Entry 8Y72 (electron microscopy, 2.65 A resolution); this record covers chains A and E of the 6 polymer chains in the assembly.

== Chain A ==
Molecule: Guanine nucleotide-binding protein G(i) subunit alpha-1
Organism: Homo sapiens
UniProtKB: P63096 (GNAI1_HUMAN); residue numbers follow UniProt; this construct covers 1-354
Chain sequence (354 residues; numbered 1 to 354; the number before each row is that of its first residue):
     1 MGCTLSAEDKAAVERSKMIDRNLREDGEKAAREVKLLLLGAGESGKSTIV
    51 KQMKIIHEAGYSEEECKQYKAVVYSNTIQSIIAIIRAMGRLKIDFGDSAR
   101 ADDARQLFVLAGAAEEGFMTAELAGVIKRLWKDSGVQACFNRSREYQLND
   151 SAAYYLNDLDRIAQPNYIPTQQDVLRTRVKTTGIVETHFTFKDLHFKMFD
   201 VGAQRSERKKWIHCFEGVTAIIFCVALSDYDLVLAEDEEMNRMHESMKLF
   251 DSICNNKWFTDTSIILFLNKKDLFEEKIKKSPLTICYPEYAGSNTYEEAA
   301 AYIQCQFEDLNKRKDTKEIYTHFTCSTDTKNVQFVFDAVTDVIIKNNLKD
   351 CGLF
Disordered / not traced: 1-3, 56-181
Differences from the reference sequence: engineered mutation Ala203 (Gly in P63096), Ser326 (Ala in P63096)
Curated features (UniProtKB/Swiss-Prot):
  - region: Lys35 to Thr48 (G1 motif), Asp173 to Thr181 (G2 motif), Phe196 to Gly202, Gln204, Arg205 (G3 motif), Ile265 to Asp272 (G4 motif), Thr324, Cys325, Thr327 to Thr329 (G5 motif)
  - binding site (GTP): Glu43 to Thr48, Ser151, Leu175 to Thr181, Asp200 to Gly202, Gln204, Asn269 to Asp272
  - binding site (Mg(2+)): Ser47, Thr181
  - modified residue: Arg178 (ADP-ribosylarginine), Gln204 (Deamidated glutamine), Cys351 (ADP-ribosylcysteine)
  - lipidation: Gly2 (N-myristoyl glycine), Cys3 (S-palmitoyl cysteine)
  - natural variant: Gly40 (G40C: In NEDHISB; G40R: In NEDHISB), Gly45 (G45D: In NEDHISB), Thr48 (T48I: In NEDHISB; T48K: In NEDHISB), Gln52 (Q52P: In NEDHISB), Ser75 (deletion: In NEDHISB; uncertain significance), Gln172 (deletion: In NEDHISB), Asp173 (D173V: In NEDHISB), Glu186 to Phe189 (deletion: In NEDHISB; uncertain significance), Cys224 (C224Y: In NEDHISB), Lys270 (K270N: In NEDHISB; K270R: In NEDHISB), Asp272 (D272G: In NEDHISB), Val332 (V332E: In NEDHISB; uncertain significance)
  - mutagenesis: Gly42 (G42R: Abolishes switch to an activated conformation and dissociation from beta and gamma subunits upon GTP binding. Abolishes interaction with RGS family members), Glu116 (E116L: Enhances interaction (inactive GDP-bound) with RGS14), Gln147 (Q147L: Enhances interaction (inactive GDP-bound) with RGS14), Glu245 (E245L: Enhances interaction (inactive GDP-bound) with RGS14)

== Chain E ==
Molecule: scFv16
Organism: synthetic construct
Notes: antibody fragment or engineered binder
Chain sequence (248 residues; row label = number of the first residue in the row):
     1 MVQLVESGGGLVQPGGSRKLSCSASGFAFSSFGMHWVRQAPEKGLEWVAY
    51 ISSGSGTIYYADTVKGRFTISRDDPKNTLFLQMTSLRSEDTAMYYCVRSI
   101 YYYGSSPFDFWGQGTTLTVSAGGGGSGGGGSGGGGSADIVMTQATSSVPV
   151 TPGESVSISCRSSKSLLHSNGNTYLYWFLQRPGQSPQLLIYRMSNLASGV
   201 PDRFSGSGSGTAFTLTISRLEAEDVGVYYCMQHLEYPLTFGAGTKLEL
Disordered / not traced: 1, 122-137
Disulfides: Cys160-Cys230

== How chain A and chain E interact ==
Contacting residue pairs (24; chain A residue first):
  Thr4(A) - His168(E)
  Ser6(A) - His168(E)
  Ser6(A) - Asn170(E)
  Ser6(A) - Tyr174(E)  hydrogen bond
  Ala7(A) - Leu234(E)
  Ala7(A) - Tyr236(E)  hydrophobic
  Glu8(A) - Tyr101(E)
  Glu8(A) - Pro107(E)
  Glu8(A) - Tyr174(E)
  Glu8(A) - Tyr176(E)  hydrogen bond
  Glu8(A) - Arg192(E)  salt bridge
  Glu8(A) - His233(E)  salt bridge
  Asp9(A) - Asn170(E)  hydrogen bond
  Ala11(A) - Tyr101(E)  hydrophobic
  Ala12(A) - Tyr101(E)
  Glu14(A) - Ser52(E)  hydrogen bond
  Glu14(A) - Ser53(E)
  Glu14(A) - Gly56(E)  hydrogen bond (side chain-backbone)
  Glu14(A) - Thr57(E)  hydrogen bond
  Arg15(A) - Ile100(E)
  Arg15(A) - Tyr101(E)
  Arg15(A) - Tyr102(E)
  Met18(A) - Ser53(E)
  Met18(A) - Gly54(E)
Other interface residues (no listed pair), chain A (11 interface residues in all): Leu5
Other interface residues (no listed pair), chain E (19 interface residues in all): Ser31, Tyr50

== In short ==
11 residues of chain A and 19 residues of chain E are in contact, with 6 hydrogen bonds and 2 salt bridges.
Polar pairs include Glu8(A)-Arg192(E), Glu8(A)-His233(E) and Ser6(A)-Tyr174(E).
Chain A is Guanine nucleotide-binding protein G(i) subunit alpha-1 (Homo sapiens) and chain E is scFv16
(synthetic construct); the structure, positive allosteric modulator(BMS986122)-bound mu-opioid receptor-Gi
complex, was determined by electron microscopy.
